6U50 - chain C; structure by X-ray diffraction, 1.60 A resolution.

== Chain C ==
Name: Anti-Sudan ebolavirus Nucleoprotein Single Domain Antibody Sudan B (SB)
Source organism: Lama glama
Notes: antibody fragment or engineered binder
Sequence (120 residues; each row starts with the number of its first residue):
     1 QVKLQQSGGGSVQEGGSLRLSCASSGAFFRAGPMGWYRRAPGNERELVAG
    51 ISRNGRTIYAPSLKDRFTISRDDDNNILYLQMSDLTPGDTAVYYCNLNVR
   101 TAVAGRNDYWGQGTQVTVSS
Unresolved in the structure: 1, 26-30
Disulfide bonds: Cys-22/Cys-95

== In short ==
Chain C is Anti-Sudan ebolavirus Nucleoprotein Single Domain Antibody Sudan B (SB) (Lama glama); the
structure, Anti-Sudan ebolavirus Nucleoprotein Single Domain Antibody Sudan B (SB), was determined by X-ray
diffraction together with 6U51, 6U52, 6U53, 6U54 and 6U55 from the same study.
